6L9Z - chains I and K of the 19 polymer chains in the assembly; structure by X-ray diffraction, 2.50 A resolution.

# Chain I
Molecule: 338-nt DNA strand
From: other sequences
Sequence (338 nucleotides; row label = number of the first residue in the row):
     1 ATCGCGGAAA AAAAACGCAT CCCGGTGCCG AGGCCGCTCA ATTGGTCGTA GACAGCTCTA
    61 GCACCGCTTA AACGCACGTA CGCGCTGTCT ACCGCGTTTT AACCGCCACT AGAAGCGCTT
   121 ACTAGTCTCC AGGCACGTGT GAGACCGGCA CATGAAAAAA AAAAGCAGGA GCGCAAAAAA
   181 AAAACGCATC CCGGTGCCGA GGCCGCTCAA TTGGTCGTAG ACAGCTCTAG CACCGCTTAA
   241 ACGCACGTAC GCGCTGTCTA CCGCGTTTTA ACCGCCACTA GAAGCGCTTA CTAGTCTCCA
   301 GGCACGTGTG AGACCGGCAC ATGAAAAAAA ACCGCGAT
Ion coordination: Ca2+ site 1: DG33 (shared with 1 residue of chain J); K+ site 1 near DT59 (its only coordinating residue here); Ca2+ site 2 near DC65 (its only coordinating residue here); Ca2+ site 3 near DC103 (its only coordinating residue here); Ca2+ site 4 near DG133 (its only coordinating residue here); K+ site 2: DT228, DA229; Ca2+ site 5 near DG302 (its only coordinating residue here)

# Chain K
Molecule: Histone H3.1
From: Homo sapiens
Reference sequence: P68431 (H31_HUMAN); residues 0-135 here correspond to UniProt positions 1-136 (UniProt number = residue number + 1)
Amino-acid sequence (136 residues; row label = number of the first residue in the row; numbering starts at 0):
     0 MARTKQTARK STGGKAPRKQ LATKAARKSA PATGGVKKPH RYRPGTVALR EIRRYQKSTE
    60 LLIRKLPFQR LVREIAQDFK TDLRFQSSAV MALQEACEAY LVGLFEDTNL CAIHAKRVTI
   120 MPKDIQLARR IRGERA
Disordered / not traced: 0-36
Curated features (UniProtKB/Swiss-Prot):
  - modified residue: Arg2 (Asymmetric dimethylarginine), Thr3 (Phosphothreonine), Lys4 (Allysine), Gln5 (5-glutamyl dopamine), Thr6 (Phosphothreonine), Arg8 (Citrulline), Lys9 (N6,N6,N6-trimethyllysine), Ser10 (ADP-ribosylserine), Thr11 (Phosphothreonine), Lys14 (N6-(2-hydroxyisobutyryl)lysine), Arg17 (Asymmetric dimethylarginine), Lys18 (N6-(2-hydroxyisobutyryl)lysine), Lys23 (N6-(2-hydroxyisobutyryl)lysine), Arg26 (Citrulline), Lys27 (N6,N6,N6-trimethyllysine), Ser28 (ADP-ribosylserine), Lys36 (N6,N6,N6-trimethyllysine), Lys37 (N6-methyllysine), Tyr41 (Phosphotyrosine), Lys56 (N6,N6,N6-trimethyllysine) and 8 more in UniProt
  - lipidation: Lys18 (N6-decanoyllysine)

# How chain I and chain K interact
Contacting residue pairs (29; chain I residue first):
  DC185(I) - Lys37(K)  sugar contact
  DG186(I) - His39(K)  sugar contact
  DG186(I) - Tyr41(K)  hydrogen bond to the phosphate
  DC187(I) - Tyr41(K)  hydrogen bond to the phosphate
  DC187(I) - Arg49(K)  phosphate contact
  DA188(I) - Arg49(K)  salt bridge to the phosphate
  DT189(I) - Lys56(K)  salt bridge to the phosphate
  DC262(I) - Pro43(K)  phosphate contact
  DC262(I) - Gly44(K)  hydrogen bond to the phosphate
  DG263(I) - Arg40(K)  hydrogen bond to the base
  DG263(I) - Tyr41(K)  sugar contact
  DG263(I) - Arg42(K)  sugar contact
  DG263(I) - Pro43(K)  sugar contact
  DG263(I) - Gly44(K)  hydrogen bond to the phosphate
  DG263(I) - Thr45(K)  hydrogen bond to the phosphate
  DG263(I) - Val46(K)  hydrogen bond to the phosphate
  DG263(I) - Ala47(K)  hydrogen bond to the phosphate
  DC264(I) - Arg40(K)  sugar contact
  DC264(I) - Tyr41(K)  hydrogen bond to the phosphate
  DC264(I) - Val46(K)  phosphate contact
  DA271(I) - Arg63(K)  sugar contact
  DA271(I) - Leu65(K)  phosphate contact
  DA271(I) - Pro66(K)  sugar contact
  DA271(I) - Arg69(K)  salt bridge to the phosphate
  DC272(I) - Arg63(K)  phosphate contact
  DC272(I) - Lys64(K)  hydrogen bond to the phosphate
  DC272(I) - Leu65(K)  hydrogen bond to the phosphate
  DA280(I) - Arg83(K)  sugar contact
  DG281(I) - Arg83(K)  salt bridge to the phosphate
Interface residues without a listed pair, chain K (19 interface residues in all): Asp81

# Overview
The interface between chain I and chain K involves 12 residues on one side and 19 on the other, with 11
hydrogen bonds and 4 salt bridges. Polar pairs include DG263(I)-Arg40(K), DG186(I)-Tyr41(K) and
DC187(I)-Tyr41(K). DT228(I) and DA229(I) form the K+ site 2.
Chain I is a 338-nt DNA strand (other sequences) and chain K is Histone H3.1 (Homo sapiens); the structure,
338 bp di-nucleosome assembled with linker histone H1.X, was determined by X-ray diffraction, deposited
together with 7COW, 6LER, 6LA2 and 6LAB.
